PDB entry 4DR6 | X-ray diffraction, 3.30 A resolution | chains A and N of the 25 polymer chains in the assembly

== Chain A ==
Molecule: 16S rRNA
Source organism: Thermus thermophilus
Sequence (1522 nucleotides; row label = number of the first residue in the row; note: 42 numbers in that range are skipped by the numbering (no residue carries them; nothing is unmodelled there); a row labelled like 190A-190L holds insertion residues (190A, then the next letters in order); numbering starts at 0):
     0 UUUGUUGGAGAGUUUGAUCCUGGCUCAGGGUGAACGCUGGCGGCGUGCCU
    50 AAGACAUGCAAGUCGUGCGGG
    73 CCGCGGGGUUUU
    88 ACUCCG
    95 UGGUC
   101 AGCGGCGGACGGGUGAGUAACGCGUGGGU
  129A G
   130 ACCUACCCGGAAGAGGGGGACAACCCGGGGAAACUCGGGCUAAUCCCCCA
   180 UGUGGACCCGC
190A-190L CCCUUGGGGUGU
   191 GUCCAAAGGGCUUU
   216 GCCCGCUUCCGGAUGGGCCCGCGUCCCAUCAGCUAGUUGGUGGGGUAAUG
   266 GCCCACCAAGGCGACGACGGGUAGCCGGUCUGAGAGGAUGGCCGGCCACA
   316 GGGGCACUGAGACACGGGCCCCACUCCUACGGGAGGCAGCAGUUAGGAAU
   366 CUUCCGCAAUGGGCGCAAGCCUGACGGAGCGACGCCGCUUGGAGGAAGAA
   416 GCCCUUCGGGGUGUAAACUCCUGAA
   442 CCCGGGACGAAACCCCCGACGA
   474 GGGGACUGACGGUACCGGG
   494 GUAAUAGCGCCGGCCAACUCCGUGCCAGCAGCCGCGGUAAUACGGAGGGC
   544 GCGAGCGUUACCCGGAUUCACUGGGCGUAAAGGGCGUGUAGGCGGCCUGG
   594 GGCGUCCCAUGUGAAAGACCACGGCUCAACCGUGGGGGAGCGUGGGAUAC
   644 GCUCAGGCUAGACGGUGGGAGAGGGUGGUGGAAUUCCCGGAGUAGCGGUG
   694 AAAUGCGCAGAUACCGGGAGGAACGCCGAUGGCGAAGGCAGCCACCUGGU
   744 CCACCCGUGACGCUGAGGCGCGAAAGCGUGGGGAGCAAACCGGAUUAGAU
   794 ACCCGGGUAGUCCACGCCCUAAACGAUGCGCGCUAGGUCUCUGGGUCU
   848 CCUGGGGGCCGAAGCUAACGCGUUAAGCGCGCCGCCUGGGGAGUACGGCC
   898 GCAAGGCUGAAACUCAAAGGAAUUGACGGGGGCCCGCACAAGCGGUGGAG
   948 CAUGUGGUUUAAUUCGAAGXAACGCGAAGAACCUUACCAGGCCUUGACAU
   998 GCUAGG
 1003A G
  1004 AACCCGGGUGAAAGCCUGGGGUGCCCC
1030A-1030D GCGA
  1031 GGGGAGCCCUAGCACAGGUGCUGCAUGGCCGUCGUCAGCUCGUGCCGUGA
  1081 GGUGUUGGGUUAAGUCCCGCAACGAGCGCAACCCCCGCCGUUAGUUGCCA
  1131 GCGGUUCGGCCGGGCACUCUAACGGGACUGCCCGCGAAA
  1171 GCGGGAGGAAGGAGGGGACGACGUCUGGUCAGCAUGGCCCUUACGGCCUG
  1221 GGCGACACACGUGCUACAAUGCCCACUACAAAGCGAUGCCACCCGGCAAC
  1271 GGGGAGCUAAUCGCAAAAAGGUGGGCCCAGUUCGGAUUGGGGUCUGCAAC
  1321 CCGACCCCAUGAAGCCGGAAUCGCUAGUAAUCGCGGAUCAG
 1361A C
  1362 CAUGCCGCGGUGAAUACGUUCCCGGGCCUUGUACACACXGCCXGUXACGC
  1412 CAUGGGAGCGGGCUCUACCCGAAGUCGCCGGG
  1446 AGCCUACGGG
  1459 CAGGCGCCGAGGGUAGGGCCCGUGACUGGGGCGAAGUCGUAACAAGGUAG
  1509 CUGUACCGGAAGGUGCGGCUGGAUCCACUCCUUUCU
Unresolved in the structure: 0-4, 1542-1544
Modified positions: PSU (pseudouridine-5'-monophosphate) at position 516, 7MG (7N-methyl-8-hydroguanosine-5'-monophosphate) at position 527, M2G (N2-dimethylguanosine-5'-monophosphate) at position 966, 5MC (5-methylcytidine-5'-monophosphate) at position 967, 2MG (2N-methylguanosine-5'-monophosphate) at position 1207, 5MC (5-methylcytidine-5'-monophosphate) at position 1400, 4OC (4n,o2'-methylcytidine-5'-monophosphate) at position 1402, 5MC (5-methylcytidine-5'-monophosphate) at position 1404, 5MC (5-methylcytidine-5'-monophosphate) at position 1407, UR3 (3-methyluridine-5'-monophoshate) at position 1498, MA6 (6N-dimethyladenosine-5'-monophoshate) at position 1518, MA6 (6N-dimethyladenosine-5'-monophoshate) at position 1519, PSU (pseudouridine-5'-monophosphate) at position 1540, PSU (pseudouridine-5'-monophosphate) at position 1541
Sequence notes: conflict C1534 (A2157 in M26923.1), A1535 (C2158 in M26923.1)
Ion coordination: Mg2+ site 1 near U5 (its only coordinating residue here); Mg2+ site 2 near G21 (its only coordinating residue here); Mg2+ site 3: C48, G115; Mg2+ site 4 near A53 (its only coordinating residue here); Mg2+ site 5: C58, U387; Mg2+ site 6 near A59 (its only coordinating residue here); Mg2+ site 7 near G61 (its only coordinating residue here); Mg2+ site 8 near U65 (its only coordinating residue here); Mg2+ site 9 near G107 (its only coordinating residue here); Mg2+ site 10 near A109 (its only coordinating residue here); Mg2+ site 11 near G111 (its only coordinating residue here); Mg2+ site 12 near G113 (its only coordinating residue here); 112 more Mg2+ sites not listed
Residues lining bound ligands: streptomycin (SRY): U12, U13, U14, C526, 7MG_527, C912, A913, A914, A915, C1490, G1491
What the authors report for this chain:
  - binding site for streptomycin: U14, C526, 7MG_527, A914, C1490, G1491
  - conformationally variable residues (loop rearrangement, side-chain flip): G530, A1408, C1409, A1492, A1493, G1516 to G1520

== Chain N ==
Name: 30S ribosomal protein S14
Source organism: Thermus thermophilus
UniProtKB: Q5SHQ1 (RS14Z_THET8); residue numbers follow UniProt; this construct covers 1-61
Sequence (61 residues; each row starts with the number of its first residue):
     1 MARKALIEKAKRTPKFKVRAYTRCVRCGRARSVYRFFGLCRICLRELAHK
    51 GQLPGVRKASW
Unresolved in the structure: 1
Ion coordination: Zn2+: Cys-24, Cys-27, Cys-40, Cys-43

== How chain A and chain N interact ==
Contacting residue pairs (69; chain A residue first):
  G973(A) / Arg-29(N)  sugar contact
  G973(A) / Arg-41(N)  hydrogen bond to the phosphate
  A974(A) / Arg-29(N)  salt bridge to the phosphate
  A974(A) / Arg-31(N)  hydrogen bond to the sugar
  A974(A) / Ser-32(N)  hydrogen bond to the phosphate
  A974(A) / Arg-41(N)  salt bridge to the phosphate
  A975(A) / Ser-32(N)  hydrogen bond to the sugar
  A975(A) / Tyr-34(N)  base contact
  G976(A) / Arg-31(N)  phosphate contact
  G976(A) / Ser-32(N)  hydrogen bond to the phosphate
  C979(A) / Val-18(N)  hydrogen bond to the base
  C979(A) / Arg-19(N)  hydrogen bond to the base
  C980(A) / Val-18(N)  base contact
  C980(A) / Arg-19(N)  hydrogen bond to the sugar
  C980(A) / Tyr-21(N)  sugar contact
  U981(A) / Leu-6(N)  phosphate contact
  U981(A) / Tyr-21(N)  sugar contact
  U981(A) / Arg-23(N)  phosphate contact
  U981(A) / Ala-30(N)  phosphate contact
  U982(A) / Arg-23(N)  salt bridge to the phosphate
  U982(A) / Arg-31(N)  salt bridge to the phosphate
  A983(A) / Arg-3(N)  salt bridge to the phosphate
  A994(A) / Ala-5(N)  base contact
  C995(A) / Lys-4(N)  hydrogen bond to the base
  A1015(A) / Lys-15(N)  hydrogen bond to the sugar
  A1016(A) / Lys-15(N)  salt bridge to the phosphate
  A1046(A) / Lys-4(N)  phosphate contact
  G1047(A) / Lys-4(N)  salt bridge to the phosphate
  G1048(A) / Arg-3(N)  phosphate contact
  G1048(A) / Lys-4(N)  hydrogen bond to the phosphate
  U1049(A) / Ala-2(N)  hydrogen bond to the base
  U1049(A) / Arg-3(N)  hydrogen bond to the sugar
  C1059(A) / Arg-45(N)  hydrogen bond to the phosphate
  C1060(A) / Arg-45(N)  salt bridge to the phosphate
  C1114(A) / Ser-60(N)  hydrogen bond to the sugar
  C1114(A) / Trp-61(N)  base contact
  C1115(A) / Ser-60(N)  sugar contact
  C1115(A) / Trp-61(N)  sugar contact
  G1186(A) / Trp-61(N)  hydrogen bond to the base
  G1187(A) / Ser-60(N)  base contact
  G1187(A) / Trp-61(N)  hydrogen bond to the sugar
  A1188(A) / Lys-58(N)  hydrogen bond to the phosphate
  A1188(A) / Ser-60(N)  sugar contact
  C1189(A) / Lys-58(N)  salt bridge to the phosphate
  G1202(A) / Ala-2(N)  phosphate contact
  G1202(A) / Cys-27(N)  hydrogen bond to the sugar
  G1202(A) / Arg-29(N)  sugar contact
  G1202(A) / Ile-42(N)  base contact
  G1202(A) / Cys-43(N)  base contact
  G1202(A) / Glu-46(N)  hydrogen bond to the base
  C1203(A) / Ala-2(N)  hydrogen bond to the phosphate
  C1203(A) / Cys-27(N)  sugar contact
  G1216(A) / Arg-3(N)  salt bridge to the phosphate
  G1216(A) / Ala-5(N)  sugar contact
  C1217(A) / Ala-5(N)  phosphate contact
  U1219(A) / Lys-15(N)  salt bridge to the phosphate
  U1219(A) / Arg-19(N)  salt bridge to the phosphate
  G1316(A) / Val-18(N)  phosphate contact
  C1317(A) / Phe-16(N)  stacking on the base
  C1317(A) / Lys-17(N)  phosphate contact
  C1317(A) / Val-18(N)  phosphate contact
  A1357(A) / Tyr-34(N)  sugar contact
  U1358(A) / Val-33(N)  sugar contact
  U1358(A) / Tyr-34(N)  phosphate contact
  U1358(A) / Arg-35(N)  salt bridge to the phosphate
  C1359(A) / Thr-22(N)  phosphate contact
  C1359(A) / Arg-35(N)  base contact
  G1368(A) / Trp-61(N)  phosphate contact
  C1369(A) / Trp-61(N)  hydrogen bond to the phosphate
Other interface residues (no listed pair), chain A (41 interface residues in all): A977, C1218, A1318, A1360
Other interface residues (no listed pair), chain N (33 interface residues in all): Glu-8, Lys-11, Ala-20, Phe-36

== In short ==
41 residues of chain A face 33 of chain N across their interface; the contacts include 22 hydrogen bonds, 13
salt bridges and 1 aromatic stacking contact. Polar contacts include C979(A)/Val-18(N), C979(A)/Arg-19(N) and
C995(A)/Lys-4(N). The paper reports a binding site for streptomycin at U14(A), C526(A) and 7MG_527(A) among
others; conformational variability at G530(A), A1408(A) and C1409(A) among others.
Chain A is 16S rRNA and chain N is 30S ribosomal protein S14, both from Thermus thermophilus; the structure,
Crystal structure of the Thermus thermophilus (HB8) 30S ribosomal subunit with codon, near-cognate transfer
RNA anticodon ..., was determined by X-ray diffraction, deposited together with 4DR1, 4DR2, 4DR3, 4DR4, 4DR5
and 4DR7.
